PDB entry 4HRE | X-ray diffraction, 2.79 A resolution | chains E and F of the 6 polymer chains in the assembly

# Chain E (and F)
Protein: Protein S100-A10
Source organism: Homo sapiens
Notes: chain F of this document is another copy of the same molecule, construct and numbering; everything in this record applies to it too
UniProt: P60903 (S10AA_HUMAN); residues 1-96 here correspond to UniProt positions 2-97 (UniProt number = residue number + 1)
Chain sequence (97 residues; row label = number of the first residue in the row; numbering starts at 0):
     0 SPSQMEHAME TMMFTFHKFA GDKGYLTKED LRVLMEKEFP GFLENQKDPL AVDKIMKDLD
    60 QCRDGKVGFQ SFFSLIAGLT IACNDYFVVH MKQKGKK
Unresolved in the structure: 0, 92-96
Differences from the reference sequence: expression tag (0)
Curated features (UniProtKB/Swiss-Prot):
  - region: Asp59 to Ser70 (Ancestral calcium site)
  - modified residue (N6-acetyllysine): Lys22, Lys27, Lys36, Lys53, Lys56
  - cross-link: Lys36 (Glycyl lysine isopeptide (Lys-Gly) (interchain with G-Cter in SUMO2))
What the authors report for this chain:
  - mutagenesis - D59A: unchanged binding to AnxA2
  - mutagenesis - D59A: unchanged binding to homodimerization of p11
  - mutagenesis - C82Q, C82S: unchanged binding to endogenous p11
  - mutagenesis - D59A: decreased stability with Protein S100-A10 (chain E)
  - mutagenesis - D59A: unchanged binding to Annexin A2
  - mutagenesis - C82Q, C82S: decreased binding to Annexin A2
  - mutagenesis - C82Q, C82S: unchanged binding to Protein S100-A10 (chain E)

# Chain E / chain F interface
Contacting residue pairs - 39 pairs, chain E then chain F:
  Ser2(E) with Glu37(F), hydrogen bond (side chain-backbone)
  Gln3(E) with Thr10(F)
  Met4(E) with Met11(F), hydrophobic; Thr14(F); Glu37(F)
  Glu5(E) with Glu37(F)
  Ala7(E) with Ala7(F)
  Met8(E) with Ile75(F), hydrophobic; Leu78(F), hydrophobic; Thr79(F)
  Met11(E) with Met11(F), hydrophobic
  Met12(E) with Thr79(F); Cys82(F), hydrophobic; Asn83(F), hydrogen bond (side chain-backbone); Phe86(F), hydrophobic
  Thr14(E) with Met4(F)
  His16(E) with Asn83(F); Val87(F)
  Glu37(E) with Ser2(F), hydrogen bond; Met4(F)
  Phe38(E) with Glu5(F); Met8(F), hydrophobic
  Pro39(E) with Glu5(F)
  Phe68(E) with Asn83(F)
  Phe71(E) with Met4(F), hydrophobic
  Phe72(E) with Phe72(F), hydrophobic; Ala76(F), hydrophobic; Thr79(F)
  Ile75(E) with Met4(F), hydrophobic; Phe72(F)
  Ala76(E) with Phe72(F), hydrophobic
  Thr79(E) with Met8(F), hydrogen bond; Phe72(F)
  Ile80(E) with Gln69(F)
  Asn83(E) with Met12(F); His16(F), hydrogen bond; Phe68(F)
  Phe86(E) with Met12(F), hydrophobic
  Lys91(E) with Asp21(F), salt bridge
Other interface residues (no listed pair), chain E (26 interface residues in all): Thr10, Gln69, Val87
Other interface residues (no listed pair), chain F (28 interface residues in all): Gln3, Lys36, Phe38, Phe71, Ile80

# In short
Chain E and chain F form an interface of 26 and 28 residues respectively, with 5 hydrogen bonds and 1 salt
bridge. Polar contacts include Lys91(E)-Asp21(F), Ser2(E)-Glu37(F) and Met12(E)-Asn83(F). From the paper: C82Q
and C82S of chain E reduce binding to Annexin A2; D59A of chain E reduces stability with Protein S100-A10
(chain E).
Both chains are Protein S100-A10 (Homo sapiens). Entry 4HRE (Crystal Structure of p11/Annexin A2
Heterotetramer in Complex with SMARCA3 Peptide) was determined by X-ray diffraction, deposited together with
4HRG and 4HRH.
